7K7R - chains A and B of the 3 polymer chains in the assembly; structure by X-ray diffraction, 2.50 A resolution.

[Chain A]
Molecule: Fab LC MS39p2w174
Organism: Homo sapiens
Notes: antibody fragment or engineered binder
Amino-acid sequence (219 residues; each row starts with the number of its first residue):
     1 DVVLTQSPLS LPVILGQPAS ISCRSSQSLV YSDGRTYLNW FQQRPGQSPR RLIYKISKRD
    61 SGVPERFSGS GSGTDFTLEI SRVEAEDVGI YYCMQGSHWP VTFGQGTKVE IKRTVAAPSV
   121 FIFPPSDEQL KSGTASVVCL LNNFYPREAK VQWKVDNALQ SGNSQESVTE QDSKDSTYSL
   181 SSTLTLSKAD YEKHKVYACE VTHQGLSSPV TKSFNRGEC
Unresolved in the structure: 218-219
Disulfides: Cys23-Cys93, Cys139-Cys199

[Chain B]
Molecule: Fab HC MS39p2w174
Organism: Homo sapiens
Notes: antibody fragment or engineered binder
Amino-acid sequence (224 residues; numbered 1 to 224; the number before each row is that of its first residue):
     1 QVQLVESGGG LVKPGGSLRL SCVSSGFTFS NYWMSWVRQA PGGGLEWVAN INQDGSEKYY
    61 VDSVKGRFTS SRDNTKNSLF LQLNSLRAED TGIYYCTRDP PYFDNWGQGT LVTVSSASTK
   121 GPSVFPLAPS SKSTSGGTAA LGCLVKDYFP EPVTVSWNSG ALTSGVHTFP AVLQSSGLYS
   181 LSSVVTVPSS SLGTQTYICN VNHKPSNTKV DKKVEPKSCD KTHT
Unresolved in the structure: 1, 132-135, 218-224
Disulfides: Cys22-Cys96, Cys143-Cys199

[Chain A / chain B interface]
Pairs across the interface (60):
  Tyr37(A) - Pro101(B)  hydrophobic
  Tyr37(A) - Tyr102(B)
  Asn39(A) - Pro101(B)  hydrogen bond (side chain-backbone)
  Asn39(A) - Tyr102(B)
  Phe41(A) - Phe103(B)
  Phe41(A) - Trp106(B)
  Gln43(A) - Gln39(B)  hydrogen bond
  Gln43(A) - Tyr95(B)  hydrogen bond
  Ser48(A) - Tyr95(B)
  Ser48(A) - Gly107(B)  hydrogen bond (side chain-backbone)
  Pro49(A) - Leu45(B)  hydrophobic
  Pro49(A) - Tyr95(B)
  Pro49(A) - Trp106(B)  hydrophobic
  Arg51(A) - Tyr102(B)
  Arg51(A) - Asp104(B)
  Lys55(A) - Tyr102(B)  hydrogen bond
  Tyr92(A) - Gln39(B)  hydrogen bond
  Tyr92(A) - Leu45(B)  hydrophobic
  Met94(A) - Pro101(B)
  Met94(A) - Phe103(B)  hydrophobic
  Trp99(A) - Trp47(B)  hydrophobic
  Trp99(A) - Asn50(B)
  Trp99(A) - Tyr59(B)  hydrophobic
  Pro100(A) - Trp47(B)  hydrophobic
  Val101(A) - Trp47(B)  hydrophobic
  Val101(A) - Phe103(B)  hydrophobic
  Phe103(A) - Leu45(B)
  Phe121(A) - Ala140(B)  hydrophobic
  Phe123(A) - Leu127(B)
  Phe123(A) - Ala128(B)
  Phe123(A) - Ala140(B)
  Ser126(A) - Phe125(B)
  Ser126(A) - Pro126(B)
  Glu128(A) - Phe125(B)
  Glu128(A) - Pro126(B)
  Glu128(A) - Lys212(B)  salt bridge
  Gln129(A) - Phe125(B)
  Thr134(A) - Lys146(B)
  Ser136(A) - Leu144(B)
  Ser136(A) - Lys146(B)
  Val138(A) - Leu127(B)  hydrophobic
  Leu140(A) - Ala140(B)  hydrophobic
  Leu140(A) - Phe169(B)  hydrophobic
  Leu140(A) - Val184(B)  hydrophobic
  Asn142(A) - His167(B)  hydrogen bond
  Asn142(A) - Thr186(B)
  Asn143(A) - His167(B)  hydrogen bond
  Gln165(A) - Val172(B)
  Gln165(A) - Leu173(B)
  Gln165(A) - Gln174(B)
  Glu166(A) - Val172(B)
  Ser167(A) - Phe169(B)
  Ser167(A) - Pro170(B)  hydrogen bond (side chain-backbone)
  Ser167(A) - Val172(B)
  Val168(A) - Pro170(B)
  Thr169(A) - Phe169(B)
  Ser179(A) - His167(B)  hydrogen bond
  Ser179(A) - Phe169(B)
  Leu180(A) - Phe169(B)
  Ser181(A) - Phe169(B)
Other interface residues (no listed pair), chain A (37 interface residues in all): Tyr54, Gly96, Ser132, Thr185
Other interface residues (no listed pair), chain B (36 interface residues in all): Val37, Gly43, Gly44, Glu46, Gln108, Thr138, Leu141, Ser182

[Overview]
37 residues of chain A and 36 residues of chain B are in contact, with 10 hydrogen bonds and 1 salt bridge.
Polar contacts include Glu128(A)-Lys212(B), Asn39(A)-Pro101(B) and Gln43(A)-Gln39(B).
Chain A is Fab LC MS39p2w174 and chain B is Fab HC MS39p2w174, both from Homo sapiens; the structure, EBNA1
peptide AA386-405 with Fab MS39p2w174, was determined by X-ray diffraction.
